8WLD - chains S and P of the 15 polymer chains in the assembly; structure by electron microscopy, 3.48 A resolution.

Chain S (and P):
Protein: SIR2-like domain-containing protein
Source organism: Paenibacillus sp. 453mf
Notes: chain P of this document is another copy of the same molecule, construct and numbering; everything in this record applies to it too
UniProtKB: A0A1I6T0R8 (A0A1I6T0R8_9BACL); residue numbers follow UniProt; this construct covers 1-381
Chain sequence (381 residues; row label = number of the first residue in the row):
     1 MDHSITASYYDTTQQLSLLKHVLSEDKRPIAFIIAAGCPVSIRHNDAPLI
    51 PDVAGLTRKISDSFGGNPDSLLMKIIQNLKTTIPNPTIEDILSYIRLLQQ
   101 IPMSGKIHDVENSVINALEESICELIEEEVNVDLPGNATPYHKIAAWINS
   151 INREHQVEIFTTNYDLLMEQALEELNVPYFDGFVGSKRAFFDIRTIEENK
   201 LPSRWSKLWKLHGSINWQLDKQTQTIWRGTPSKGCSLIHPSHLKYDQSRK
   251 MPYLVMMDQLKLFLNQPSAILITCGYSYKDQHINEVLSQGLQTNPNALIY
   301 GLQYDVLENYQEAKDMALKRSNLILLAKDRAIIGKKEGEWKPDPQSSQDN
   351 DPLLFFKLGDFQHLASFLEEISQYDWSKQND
Not modelled in the structure: 1-10, 64-71, 342-356, 374-381 (chain P: 1-7, 65-69, 246-250, 342-353, 374-381)

Interface between chain S and chain P:
Contacting residue pairs (30; chain S residue first):
  Gln-170(S) / Lys-187(P)
  Asn-176(S) / Phe-190(P)
  Val-177(S) / Phe-190(P)
  Tyr-179(S) / Val-184(P)
  Tyr-179(S) / Gly-185(P)
  Tyr-179(S) / Ser-186(P)  hydrogen bond (side chain-backbone)
  Val-184(S) / Glu-173(P)
  Val-184(S) / Tyr-179(P)
  Val-184(S) / Trp-205(P)  hydrophobic
  Gly-185(S) / Glu-173(P)
  Gly-185(S) / Tyr-179(P)  hydrogen bond (backbone-side chain)
  Gly-185(S) / Arg-228(P)
  Ser-186(S) / Glu-169(P)
  Ser-186(S) / Glu-173(P)  hydrogen bond (backbone-side chain)
  Ser-186(S) / Tyr-179(P)  hydrogen bond
  Ser-186(S) / Arg-228(P)
  Lys-187(S) / Arg-228(P)
  Arg-188(S) / Glu-173(P)
  Phe-190(S) / Leu-172(P)
  Phe-190(S) / Glu-173(P)
  Phe-190(S) / Asn-176(P)
  Phe-190(S) / Val-177(P)
  Phe-190(S) / Pro-178(P)
  Arg-194(S) / Arg-204(P)
  Thr-195(S) / Trp-205(P)
  Lys-200(S) / Pro-202(P)
  Pro-202(S) / Lys-200(P)
  Arg-204(S) / Arg-194(P)
  Trp-205(S) / Thr-195(P)
  Arg-228(S) / Ser-186(P)
Interface residues without a listed pair, chain S (25 interface residues in all): Leu-166, Glu-173, Pro-178, Phe-180, Asp-181, Ala-189, Leu-201, Thr-230
Interface residues without a listed pair, chain P (21 interface residues in all): Arg-188, Thr-230

In short:
Chain S and chain P form an interface of 25 and 21 residues respectively, with 4 hydrogen bonds. Among the
polar pairs are Tyr-179(S)/Ser-186(P), Gly-185(S)/Tyr-179(P) and Ser-186(S)/Glu-173(P).
Chain S and chain P are both SIR2-like domain-containing protein (Paenibacillus sp. 453mf); the structure,
Cryo-EM structure of SIR2/HerA antiphage complex, was determined by electron microscopy.
